1I2P - chains A and B; structure by X-ray diffraction, 2.05 A resolution.

== Chain A (and B) ==
Name: Transaldolase B
Source organism: Escherichia coli
Notes: EC 2.2.1.2; chain B of this document is another copy of the same molecule, construct and numbering; everything in this record applies to it too
Reference sequence: P0A870 (TALB_ECOLI); residues 2-317 here correspond to UniProt positions 1-316 (UniProt number = residue number - 1)
Amino-acid sequence (316 residues; numbered 2 to 317; the number before each row is that of its first residue):
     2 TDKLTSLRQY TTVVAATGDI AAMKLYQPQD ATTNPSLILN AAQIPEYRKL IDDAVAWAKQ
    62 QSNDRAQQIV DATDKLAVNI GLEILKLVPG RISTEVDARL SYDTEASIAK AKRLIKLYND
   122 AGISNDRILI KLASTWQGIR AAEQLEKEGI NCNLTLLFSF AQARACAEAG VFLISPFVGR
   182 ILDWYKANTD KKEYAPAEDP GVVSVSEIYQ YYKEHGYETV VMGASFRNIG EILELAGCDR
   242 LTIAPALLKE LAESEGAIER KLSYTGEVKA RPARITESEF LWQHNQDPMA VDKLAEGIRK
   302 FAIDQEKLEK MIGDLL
Construct notes: engineered mutation Ala17 (Asp16 in P0A870)

== How chain A and chain B interact ==
Contacting residue pairs (30):
  Ala99(A) - Trp283(B)
  Arg100(A) - Trp283(B)
  Tyr103(A) - Ser279(B)  hydrogen bond (backbone-side chain)
  Tyr103(A) - Leu282(B)  hydrophobic
  Tyr103(A) - Trp283(B)  hydrophobic
  Tyr103(A) - Asn286(B)
  Asp104(A) - Ser279(B)
  Gln138(A) - Leu282(B)
  Ser279(A) - Tyr103(B)  hydrogen bond (side chain-backbone)
  Ser279(A) - Asp104(B)
  Leu282(A) - Tyr103(B)  hydrophobic
  Leu282(A) - Gln138(B)
  Trp283(A) - Ala99(B)
  Trp283(A) - Arg100(B)
  Trp283(A) - Tyr103(B)  hydrophobic
  Trp283(A) - Ile299(B)  hydrophobic
  Trp283(A) - Ala303(B)  hydrophobic
  Asn286(A) - Tyr103(B)
  Asn286(A) - Ala296(B)
  Asn286(A) - Arg300(B)  hydrogen bond (backbone-side chain)
  Gln287(A) - Arg300(B)
  Pro289(A) - Arg300(B)
  Val292(A) - Val292(B)  hydrophobic
  Asp293(A) - Asp293(B)
  Ala296(A) - Asn286(B)
  Ile299(A) - Trp283(B)  hydrophobic
  Arg300(A) - Asn286(B)  hydrogen bond (side chain-backbone)
  Arg300(A) - Gln287(B)
  Arg300(A) - Pro289(B)
  Ala303(A) - Trp283(B)  hydrophobic
Interface residues without a listed pair, chain A (18 interface residues in all): Glu278
Interface residues without a listed pair, chain B (18 interface residues in all): Glu278

== In short ==
Chain A and chain B each contribute 18 residues to their interface, with 4 hydrogen bonds. Polar contacts
include Tyr103(A)-Ser279(B) and Asn286(A)-Arg300(B).
Both chains are Transaldolase B (Escherichia coli). Entry 1I2P (Crystal structure of escherichia coli
transaldolase B mutant D17A) was determined by X-ray diffraction together with 1I2N, 1I2O, 1I2Q and 1I2R from
the same study.
